PDB entry 4Y0D | X-ray diffraction, 2.19 A resolution | chains A and B

Chain A (and B):
Name: 4-aminobutyrate aminotransferase, mitochondrial
Source organism: Sus scrofa
Notes: EC 2.6.1.19, 2.6.1.22; chain B of this document is another copy of the same molecule, construct and numbering; everything in this record applies to it too
Reference sequence: P80147 (GABT_PIG); residues 11-472 here correspond to UniProt positions 39-500 (UniProt number = residue number + 28)
Amino-acid sequence (463 residues; row label = number of the first residue in the row):
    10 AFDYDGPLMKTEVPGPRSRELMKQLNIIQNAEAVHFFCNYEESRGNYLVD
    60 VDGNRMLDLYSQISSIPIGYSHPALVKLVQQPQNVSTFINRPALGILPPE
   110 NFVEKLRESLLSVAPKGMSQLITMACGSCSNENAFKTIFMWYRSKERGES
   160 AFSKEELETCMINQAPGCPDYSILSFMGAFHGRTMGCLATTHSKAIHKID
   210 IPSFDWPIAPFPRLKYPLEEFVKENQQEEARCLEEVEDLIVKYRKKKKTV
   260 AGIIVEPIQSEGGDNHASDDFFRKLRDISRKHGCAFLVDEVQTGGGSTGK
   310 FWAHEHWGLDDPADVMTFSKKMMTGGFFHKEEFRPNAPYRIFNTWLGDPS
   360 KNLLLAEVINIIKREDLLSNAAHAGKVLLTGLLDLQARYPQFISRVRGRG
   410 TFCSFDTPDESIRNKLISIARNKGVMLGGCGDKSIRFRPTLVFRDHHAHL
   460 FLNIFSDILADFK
Unresolved in the structure: 472 (chain B: 10, 472)
Differences from the reference sequence: expression tag (10); conflict Glu158 (Gln186 in P80147)
Swiss-Prot annotation at these positions:
  - binding site ([2Fe-2S] cluster): Cys135, Cys138
  - binding site (pyridoxal 5'-phosphate): Gly136, Ser137, Thr353
  - binding site (substrate): Arg192
  - modified residue: Lys203 (N6-succinyllysine), Lys224 (N6-acetyllysine), Lys251 (N6-acetyllysine), Lys290 (N6-acetyllysine), Lys329 (N6-(pyridoxal phosphate)lysine), Lys385 (N6-acetyllysine), Lys424 (N6-acetyllysine), Lys442 (N6-acetyllysine)
Bound ions: 2Fe-2S cluster Fe: Cys135, Cys138 (shared with Cys135(B), Cys138(B) of chain B)
Ligand contacts:
  - 2Fe-2S cluster (FES): Ala134, Cys135, Cys138
  - RW2 ((1S)-4-[({3-hydroxy-2-methyl-5-[(phosphonooxy)methyl]pyridin-4-yl}methyl)amino]cyclopent-3-ene-1,3-dicarboxylic acid), molecule 1: Tyr69, Ile72, Cys135, Gly136, Ser137, Asn140, Phe189, His190, Gly191, Arg192, His206, Glu265, Ser269, Glu270, Asp298, Val300, Gln301, Ser328, Lys329, Arg445
  - RW2, molecule 2: Phe351, Asn352, Thr353
From the paper describing this entry:
  - binding site for RW2: Arg192, Arg445
  - conformationally variable residues (side-chain flip): Glu270, Arg445
  - catalytic residues: Lys329 (citing earlier work)

Chain A / chain B interface:
Pairs across the interface (228; chain A residue first):
  Arg26(A) with Glu109(B), salt bridge
  Leu30(A) with Glu109(B)
  Gln33(A) with Arg116(B), hydrogen bond
  Leu34(A) with Val112(B), hydrophobic
  Asn35(A) with Arg343(B), hydrogen bond (backbone-side chain)
  Ile36(A) with Gln129(B), hydrogen bond (backbone-side chain); Arg343(B)
  Ile37(A) with Leu115(B), hydrophobic; Ser128(B); Gln129(B); Leu130(B), hydrogen bond (backbone-backbone)
  Gln38(A) with Gln129(B); Leu130(B); Arg343(B), hydrogen bond (backbone-side chain)
  Asn39(A) with Arg343(B); Pro344(B), hydrogen bond (side chain-backbone); Asn345(B); Ala346(B)
  Glu41(A) with Asn345(B); Pro347(B)
  Ala42(A) with Gly104(B); Ile105(B); Pro347(B); Tyr348(B), hydrophobic
  Val43(A) with Gly104(B); Ile105(B); Pro107(B)
  His44(A) with Ile105(B), hydrogen bond (backbone-backbone); Leu106(B)
  Phe45(A) with Ile105(B); Leu106(B), hydrophobic; Pro107(B)
  Phe46(A) with Pro107(B); Pro108(B)
  Cys47(A) with Leu106(B), hydrophobic; Pro107(B), hydrogen bond (backbone-backbone); Pro108(B); Glu109(B), hydrogen bond (backbone-backbone)
  Tyr49(A) with Ser95(B), hydrogen bond (backbone-side chain); Asn99(B), hydrogen bond (backbone-side chain); Pro101(B); Leu106(B), hydrogen bond (side chain-backbone); Pro108(B), hydrophobic
  Glu50(A) with Ser95(B), hydrogen bond (backbone-side chain)
  Val60(A) with Glu109(B)
  Tyr69(A) with Ile105(B), hydrophobic
  Gln71(A) with Pro101(B); Ala102(B), hydrogen bond (side chain-backbone); Leu106(B)
  Ile72(A) with Ala102(B), hydrophobic; Ile105(B), hydrophobic
  Ser74(A) with Trp354(B)
  Ile75(A) with Arg100(B)
  Tyr79(A) with Asn99(B)
  Ser80(A) with Ile98(B); Asn99(B), hydrogen bond (backbone-side chain)
  Leu84(A) with Ile98(B), hydrophobic
  Val85(A) with Ile98(B), hydrophobic
  Val88(A) with Ile98(B), hydrophobic
  Ser95(A) with Tyr49(B), hydrogen bond (side chain-backbone); Glu50(B)
  Phe97(A) with Phe97(B), hydrophobic; Leu363(B)
  Ile98(A) with Ser80(B); Leu84(B), hydrophobic; Val85(B), hydrophobic; Val88(B), hydrophobic
  Asn99(A) with Tyr49(B), hydrogen bond (side chain-backbone); Tyr79(B); Ser80(B), hydrogen bond (side chain-backbone)
  Arg100(A) with Ile75(B); Lys360(B)
  Pro101(A) with Tyr49(B); Gln71(B)
  Ala102(A) with Gln71(B), hydrogen bond (backbone-side chain)
  Gly104(A) with Ala42(B); Val43(B)
  Ile105(A) with Ala42(B); Val43(B); His44(B), hydrogen bond (backbone-backbone); Phe45(B); Tyr69(B), hydrophobic; Ile72(B), hydrophobic
  Leu106(A) with His44(B); Phe45(B), hydrophobic; Cys47(B), hydrophobic; Tyr49(B), hydrogen bond (backbone-side chain); Leu57(B), hydrophobic; Gln71(B); Met435(B), hydrophobic
  Pro107(A) with Val43(B); Phe45(B); Phe46(B); Cys47(B), hydrogen bond (backbone-backbone)
  Pro108(A) with Phe46(B); Cys47(B); Tyr49(B), hydrophobic
  Glu109(A) with Cys47(B), hydrogen bond (backbone-backbone); Val60(B)
  Phe111(A) with Leu34(B), hydrophobic
  Val112(A) with Leu34(B), hydrophobic
  Leu115(A) with Ile37(B), hydrophobic
  Arg116(A) with Gln33(B), hydrogen bond
  Ser128(A) with Ile37(B)
  Gln129(A) with Ile36(B), hydrogen bond (side chain-backbone); Ile37(B); Gln38(B)
  Leu130(A) with Ile37(B), hydrogen bond (backbone-backbone); Gln38(B)
  Ala134(A) with Trp354(B)
  Glu141(A) with Thr193(B); Met194(B), hydrogen bond (side chain-backbone)
  Lys145(A) with Arg192(B), hydrogen bond (side chain-backbone); Ile210(B)
  Phe148(A) with Asp209(B); Pro211(B)
  Arg152(A) with Asp209(B)
  Arg156(A) with Asp209(B), salt bridge
  Phe161(A) with Ile208(B), hydrophobic; Asp209(B)
  Glu165(A) with Ile208(B)
  Leu166(A) with Ala204(B)
  Cys169(A) with Ala204(B); Lys207(B); Ile208(B), hydrophobic
  Met170(A) with His201(B), hydrogen bond (backbone-side chain); Ser202(B); Lys203(B); Ala204(B), hydrogen bond (side chain-backbone)
  Ile171(A) with Ile217(B), hydrophobic
  Asn172(A) with Ala198(B), hydrogen bond (side chain-backbone); His201(B); Lys207(B), hydrogen bond; Ser212(B), hydrogen bond; Phe213(B), hydrogen bond (side chain-backbone)
  Gly176(A) with Ile208(B); Asp209(B), hydrogen bond (backbone-backbone)
  Cys177(A) with Ile210(B); Ser212(B)
  Pro178(A) with Asp209(B); Ile210(B); Pro211(B)
  Tyr180(A) with Pro211(B)
  Met186(A) with Met170(B), hydrophobic; Ile171(B), hydrophobic
  Arg192(A) with Lys145(B), hydrogen bond (backbone-side chain); Tyr348(B), hydrogen bond (side chain-backbone); Arg349(B); Phe351(B), hydrogen bond (side chain-backbone)
  Thr193(A) with Glu141(B)
  Met194(A) with Glu141(B), hydrogen bond (backbone-side chain); Phe213(B), hydrophobic
  Ala198(A) with Asn172(B), hydrogen bond (backbone-side chain)
  His201(A) with Met170(B), hydrogen bond (side chain-backbone); Asn172(B)
  Ser202(A) with Met170(B)
  Lys203(A) with Met170(B)
  Ala204(A) with Leu166(B); Cys169(B), hydrophobic; Met170(B)
  Ile205(A) with Pro347(B); Tyr348(B); Arg349(B)
  His206(A) with Tyr348(B)
  Lys207(A) with Cys169(B); Asn172(B), hydrogen bond
  Ile208(A) with Phe161(B), hydrophobic; Glu165(B); Leu166(B), hydrophobic; Cys169(B), hydrophobic; Gly176(B); Arg349(B), hydrogen bond (backbone-side chain)
  Asp209(A) with Phe148(B); Arg152(B), salt bridge; Arg156(B), salt bridge; Phe161(B); Gly176(B), hydrogen bond (backbone-backbone); Pro178(B); Arg349(B), salt bridge
  Ile210(A) with Lys145(B); Cys177(B); Pro178(B)
  Pro211(A) with Phe148(B); Pro178(B); Tyr180(B)
  Ser212(A) with Asn172(B), hydrogen bond; Cys177(B); Phe213(B)
  Phe213(A) with Asn172(B), hydrogen bond (backbone-side chain); Met194(B), hydrophobic; Ser212(B); Phe213(B), hydrophobic
  Trp215(A) with Met194(B), hydrophobic
  Ile217(A) with Ile171(B), hydrophobic
  Ser328(A) with Trp354(B)
  Lys329(A) with Thr353(B); Trp354(B)
  Met332(A) with Trp354(B)
  Arg343(A) with Asn35(B), hydrogen bond (side chain-backbone); Ile36(B); Gln38(B), hydrogen bond (side chain-backbone); Asn39(B)
  Pro344(A) with Asn39(B), hydrogen bond (backbone-side chain)
  Asn345(A) with Asn39(B); Glu41(B)
  Ala346(A) with Asn39(B)
  Pro347(A) with Asn39(B); Glu41(B); Ala42(B)
  Tyr348(A) with Ala42(B), hydrophobic; Arg192(B), hydrogen bond (backbone-side chain); Ile205(B); His206(B)
  Arg349(A) with Arg192(B); Ile205(B); Ile208(B), hydrogen bond (side chain-backbone); Asp209(B), salt bridge
  Phe351(A) with Arg192(B), hydrogen bond (backbone-side chain)
  Thr353(A) with Lys329(B)
  Trp354(A) with Ser74(B); Ala134(B); Ser328(B); Lys329(B); Met332(B)
  Asp357(A) with Lys360(B), salt bridge
  Lys360(A) with Asp357(B), salt bridge
  Leu363(A) with Phe97(B)
  Met435(A) with Leu106(B), hydrophobic
Also at the interface, not in a pair above, chain A (117 interface residues in all): Ala40, Leu57, Gly78, His81, Gln92, Val94, Thr96, Leu120, Ile131, Cys135, Cys138, Met149, Gly195, Leu197
Also at the interface, not in a pair above, chain B (118 interface residues in all): Arg26, Leu30, Ala40, Asn48, Gly78, His81, Gln92, Val94, Thr96, Phe111, Leu120, Ile131, Cys135, Phe144, Met149, Met186, Gly195, Leu197, Trp215

Overview:
Chain A and chain B form an interface of 117 and 118 residues respectively; the contacts include 52 hydrogen
bonds and 8 salt bridges. Among the polar pairs are Arg26(A)-Glu109(B), Arg156(A)-Asp209(B) and
Asp209(A)-Arg152(B). Chain A binds 2Fe-2S cluster and compound RW2. The paper reports the catalytic residue
Lys329(A); a binding site for RW2 at Arg192(A) and Arg445(A).
Chain A and chain B are both 4-aminobutyrate aminotransferase, mitochondrial (Sus scrofa); the structure,
Gamma-aminobutyric acid aminotransferase inactivated by (1S,3S)-3-amino-4-difluoromethylenyl-1-cyclopentanoic
acid (CPP-115), was determined by X-ray diffraction (same publication as 4Y0H).
